Entry 6Y6T (X-ray diffraction, 2.25 A resolution); this record covers chain A.

Chain A:
Molecule: Galactocerebrosidase
Source organism: Mus musculus
Notes: EC 3.2.1.46
Reference sequence: P54818 (GALC_MOUSE); residues 25-668 here correspond to UniProt positions 41-684 (UniProt number = residue number + 16)
Sequence (654 residues; each row starts with the number of its first residue):
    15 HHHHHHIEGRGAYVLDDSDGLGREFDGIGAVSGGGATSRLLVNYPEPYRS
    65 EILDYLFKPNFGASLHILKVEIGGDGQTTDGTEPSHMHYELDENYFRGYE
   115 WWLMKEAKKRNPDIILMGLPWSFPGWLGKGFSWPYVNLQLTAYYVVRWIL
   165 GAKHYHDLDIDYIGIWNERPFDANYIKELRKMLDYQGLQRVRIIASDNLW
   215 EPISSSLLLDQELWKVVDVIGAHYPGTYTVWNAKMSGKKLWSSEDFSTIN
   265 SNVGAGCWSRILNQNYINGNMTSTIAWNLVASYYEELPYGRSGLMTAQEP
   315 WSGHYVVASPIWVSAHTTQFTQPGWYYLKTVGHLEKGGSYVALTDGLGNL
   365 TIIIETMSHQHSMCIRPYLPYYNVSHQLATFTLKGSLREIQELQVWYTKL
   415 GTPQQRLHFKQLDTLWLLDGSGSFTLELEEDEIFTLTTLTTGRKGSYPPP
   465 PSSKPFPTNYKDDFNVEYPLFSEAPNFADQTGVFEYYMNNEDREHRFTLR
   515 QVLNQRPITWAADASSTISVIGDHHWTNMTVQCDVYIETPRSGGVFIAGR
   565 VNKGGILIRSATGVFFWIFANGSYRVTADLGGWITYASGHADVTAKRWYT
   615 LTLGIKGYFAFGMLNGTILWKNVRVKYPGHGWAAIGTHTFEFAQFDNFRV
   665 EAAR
Not modelled in the structure: 15-24, 416-418
Construct notes: expression tag (15-24)
Disulfide bonds: Cys271-Cys378
Covalently attached groups: N-acetylglucosamine (NAG) linked to Asn284, Asn363, Asn387, Asn542
Bound ions: Ca2+: Asp477, Asn479, Phe511, Asp660; Ni2+: His538, His644
Small-molecule neighbours: galacto-noeurostegine (ODW; (1R,2S,3S,4R,5R)-4-(hydroxymethyl)-8-azabicyclo[3.2.1]octane-1,2,3-triol): Gly48, Thr92, Thr93, Trp135, Asn181, Glu182, His237, Tyr238, Glu258, Ser261, Trp291, Tyr303, Ile379, Arg380, Trp524

Summary:
Chain A binds galacto-noeurostegine. Covalently linked N-acetylglucosamine: at Asn284, Asn363, Asn387 and
Asn542. The Ca2+ site is built by Asp477, Asn479, Phe511 and Asp660. His538 and His644 coordinate Ni2+.
Chain A is Galactocerebrosidase (Mus musculus); the structure, Mouse Galactocerebrosidase complexed with
galacto-noeurostegine GNS at pH 4.6, was determined by X-ray diffraction, deposited together with 6Y6S.
